8EYG - chains C and E of the 5 polymer chains in the assembly; structure by electron microscopy, 3.73 A resolution.

== Chain C ==
Molecule: Spike glycoprotein
Organism: Severe acute respiratory syndrome coronavirus 2
Reference sequence: P0DTC2 (SPIKE_SARS2); numbering as in UniProt (aligned over 14-1149)
Chain sequence (1136 residues; each row starts with the number of its first residue):
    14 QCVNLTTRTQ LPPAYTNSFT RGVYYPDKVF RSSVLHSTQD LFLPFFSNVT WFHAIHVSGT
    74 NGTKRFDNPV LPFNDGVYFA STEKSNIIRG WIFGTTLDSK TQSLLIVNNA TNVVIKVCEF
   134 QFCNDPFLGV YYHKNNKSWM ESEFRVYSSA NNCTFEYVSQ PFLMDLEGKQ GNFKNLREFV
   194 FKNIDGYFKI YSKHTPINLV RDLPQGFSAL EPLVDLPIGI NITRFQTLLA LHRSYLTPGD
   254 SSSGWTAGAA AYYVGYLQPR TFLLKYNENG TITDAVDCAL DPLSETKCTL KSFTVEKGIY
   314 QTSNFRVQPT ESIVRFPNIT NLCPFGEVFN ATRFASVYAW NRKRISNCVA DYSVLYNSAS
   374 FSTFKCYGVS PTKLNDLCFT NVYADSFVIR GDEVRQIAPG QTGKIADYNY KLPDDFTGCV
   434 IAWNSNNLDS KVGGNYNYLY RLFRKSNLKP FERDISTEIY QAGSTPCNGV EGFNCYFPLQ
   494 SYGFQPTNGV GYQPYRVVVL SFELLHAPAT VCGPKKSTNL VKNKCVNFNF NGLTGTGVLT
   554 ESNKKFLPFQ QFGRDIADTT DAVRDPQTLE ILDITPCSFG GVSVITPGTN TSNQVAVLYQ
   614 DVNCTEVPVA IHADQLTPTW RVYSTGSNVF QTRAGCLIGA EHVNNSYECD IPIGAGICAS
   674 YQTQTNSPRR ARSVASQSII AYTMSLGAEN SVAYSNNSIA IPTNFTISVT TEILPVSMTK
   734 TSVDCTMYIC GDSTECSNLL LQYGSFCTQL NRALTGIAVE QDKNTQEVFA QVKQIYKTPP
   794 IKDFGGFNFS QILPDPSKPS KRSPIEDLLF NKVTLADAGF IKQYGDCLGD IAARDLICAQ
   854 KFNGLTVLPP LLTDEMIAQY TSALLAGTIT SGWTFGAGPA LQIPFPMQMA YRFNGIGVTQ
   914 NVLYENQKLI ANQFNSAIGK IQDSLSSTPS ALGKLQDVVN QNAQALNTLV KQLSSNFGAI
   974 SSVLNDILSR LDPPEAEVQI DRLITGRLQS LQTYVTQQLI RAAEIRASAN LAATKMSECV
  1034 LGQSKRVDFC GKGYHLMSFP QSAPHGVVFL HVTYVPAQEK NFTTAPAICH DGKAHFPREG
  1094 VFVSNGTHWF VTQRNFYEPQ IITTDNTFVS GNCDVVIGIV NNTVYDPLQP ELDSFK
Unresolved in the structure: 71-75, 618-640, 677-688, 828-850, 941-943, 1147-1149
Sequence notes: conflict Pro-817 (Phe in P0DTC2), Pro-892 (Ala in P0DTC2), Pro-899 (Ala in P0DTC2), Pro-942 (Ala in P0DTC2), Pro-986 (Lys in P0DTC2), Pro-987 (Val in P0DTC2)
Disulfides: Cys-291/Cys-301, Cys-391/Cys-525, Cys-538/Cys-590, Cys-617/Cys-649, Cys-662/Cys-671, Cys-738/Cys-760, Cys-743/Cys-749, Cys-1032/Cys-1043, Cys-1082/Cys-1126
Covalently attached groups: N-acetylglucosamine (NAG) linked to Asn-331, Asn-343, Asn-603, Asn-616, Asn-657, Asn-709, Asn-717, Asn-1134
Curated features (UniProtKB/Swiss-Prot):
  - region: Asn-280 to Cys-301 (Putative superantigen), Arg-403 to Asp-405 (Integrin-binding motif), Asn-448 to Phe-456 (Immunodominant HLA epitope recognized by the CD8+), Pro-681 to Ala-684 (Putative superantigen), Ser-816 to Tyr-837 (Fusion peptide 1), Lys-835 to Phe-855 (Fusion peptide 2)
  - site (Cleavage): Arg-685, Ser-686, Arg-815, Ser-816
  - glycosylation: Asn-17 (N-linked (GlcNAc...) (complex) asparagine), Asn-61 (N-linked (GlcNAc...) (hybrid) asparagine), Asn-74 (N-linked (GlcNAc...) (complex) asparagine), Asn-122 (N-linked (GlcNAc...) (hybrid) asparagine), Asn-149 (N-linked (GlcNAc...) (complex) asparagine), Asn-165 (N-linked (GlcNAc...) (complex) asparagine), Asn-234 (N-linked (GlcNAc...) (high mannose) asparagine), Asn-282 (N-linked (GlcNAc...) (complex) asparagine), Thr-323 (O-linked (GalNAc) threonine), Ser-325 (O-linked (HexNAc...) serine), Asn-331 (N-linked (GlcNAc...) (complex) asparagine), Asn-343 (N-linked (GlcNAc...) (complex) asparagine), Asn-603 (N-linked (GlcNAc...) (hybrid) asparagine), Asn-616 (N-linked (GlcNAc...) (complex) asparagine), Asn-657 (N-linked (GlcNAc...) (complex) asparagine), Thr-676 (O-linked (GlcNAc...) threonine), Thr-678 (O-linked (GlcNAc...) threonine), Asn-709 (N-linked (GlcNAc...) (high mannose) asparagine), Asn-717 (N-linked (GlcNAc...) (hybrid) asparagine), Asn-801 (N-linked (GlcNAc...) (hybrid) asparagine) and 3 more in UniProt
  - natural variant: Leu-18 (L18F: In strain: Beta/B.1.351, Gamma/P.1 and 1 more), Thr-19 (T19I: In strain: Omicron/BQ.1.1, Omicron/XBB.1.5 and 1 more; T19R: In strain: Delta/B.1.617.2, Omicron/BA.2 and 4 more), Thr-20 (T20N: In strain: Gamma/P.1), Leu-24 to Ala-27 (sequence variant, change not given here; In strain: Omicron/BA.2, Omicron/BA.2.12.1 and 6 more), Pro-26 (P26S: In strain: Gamma/P.1), Gln-52 (Q52H: In strain: Omicron/EG.5.1), Ala-67 (A67V: In strain: Eta/B.1.525, Omicron/BA.1), His-69 to Val-70 (deletion: In strain: Alpha/B.1.1.7, Eta/B.1.525 and 5 more), Gly-75 (G75V: In strain: Lambda/C.37), Thr-76 (T76I: In strain: Lambda/C.37), Asp-80 (D80A: In strain: Beta/B.1.351), Val-83 (V83A: In strain: Omicron/XBB.1.5, Omicron/EG.5.1), 79 further natural variant entries in UniProt
  - mutagenesis: His-69 to Val-70 (Increased incorporation of cleaved spike into virions), Asn-121 (N121Q: Partial loss of biliverdin affinity), Arg-190 (R190K: Partial loss of biliverdin affinity), Asn-234 (N234Q: Increased resistance to neutralizing antibodies), Asn-331 (N331Q: Reduced viral infectivity), Asn-343 (N343Q: Reduced viral infectivity), Leu-452 (L452R: Increased resistance to neutralizing antibodies. Decreases HLA binding to NF9 epitope. Increased binding affinity to human ACE2), Tyr-453 (Y453F: Decreased HLA binding to NF9 epitope. Increased binding affinity to human ACE2), Ala-475 (A475V: Increased resistance to neutralizing antibodies), Val-483 (V483A: Increased resistance to neutralizing antibodies), Glu-484 (E484D: Increased replication in human TMEM106B overexpressing cells), Phe-490 (F490L: Increased resistance to neutralizing antibodies and human covalescent sera neutralization), 14 further mutagenesis entries in UniProt

== Chain E ==
Molecule: Nanobody
Organism: Lama glama
Notes: antibody fragment or engineered binder
Chain sequence (118 residues; each row starts with the number of its first residue):
     1 EVQLVESGGG LVQPGGSLRL SCAASGGTFS SIGMGWFRQA PGKEREFVAA ISWDGGATAY
    61 ADSVKGRFTI SADNSKNTAY LQMNSLKPED TAVYYCAKED VGKPFDWGQG TLVTVSSG
Disulfides: Cys-22/Cys-96

== How chain C and chain E interact ==
Residue-residue contacts (17; chain C residue first):
  Leu-455(C) with Asp-54(E)
  Glu-484(C) with Phe-47(E); Ala-50(E); Ala-59(E)
  Gly-485(C) with Phe-47(E)
  Phe-486(C) with Gly-33(E); Met-34(E); Phe-37(E), hydrophobic; Glu-99(E); Phe-105(E), hydrophobic
  Asn-487(C) with Ile-32(E); Gly-33(E); Glu-99(E)
  Tyr-489(C) with Ile-32(E); Met-34(E), hydrogen bond (side chain-backbone); Ile-51(E), hydrogen bond (side chain-backbone); Ser-52(E), hydrogen bond (side chain-backbone)
Interface residues without a listed pair, chain C (7 interface residues in all): Phe-456

== Overview ==
7 residues of chain C and 12 residues of chain E are in contact; the contacts include 3 hydrogen bonds. Polar
contacts include Tyr-489(C)/Met-34(E), Tyr-489(C)/Ile-51(E) and Tyr-489(C)/Ser-52(E). N-acetylglucosamine is
covalently linked to Asn-331(C), Asn-343(C), Asn-603(C), Asn-616(C), Asn-657(C) and Asn-709(C) and 2 more.
Here chain C is Spike glycoprotein (Severe acute respiratory syndrome coronavirus 2) and chain E is Nanobody
(Lama glama). Entry 8EYG (SARS-CoV-2 spike protein complexed with two nanobodies) was determined by electron
microscopy.
